Entry 8SQK (electron microscopy, 3.01 A resolution); this record covers chains A and D of the 8 polymer chains in the assembly.

Chain A:
Name: RNA-directed RNA polymerase nsp12
From: Severe acute respiratory syndrome coronavirus 2
Notes: EC 2.7.7.48
UniProt: P0DTD1 (R1AB_SARS2); residues 1-929 here correspond to UniProt positions 4393-5321 (UniProt number = residue number + 4392)
Chain sequence (929 residues; row label = number of the first residue in the row):
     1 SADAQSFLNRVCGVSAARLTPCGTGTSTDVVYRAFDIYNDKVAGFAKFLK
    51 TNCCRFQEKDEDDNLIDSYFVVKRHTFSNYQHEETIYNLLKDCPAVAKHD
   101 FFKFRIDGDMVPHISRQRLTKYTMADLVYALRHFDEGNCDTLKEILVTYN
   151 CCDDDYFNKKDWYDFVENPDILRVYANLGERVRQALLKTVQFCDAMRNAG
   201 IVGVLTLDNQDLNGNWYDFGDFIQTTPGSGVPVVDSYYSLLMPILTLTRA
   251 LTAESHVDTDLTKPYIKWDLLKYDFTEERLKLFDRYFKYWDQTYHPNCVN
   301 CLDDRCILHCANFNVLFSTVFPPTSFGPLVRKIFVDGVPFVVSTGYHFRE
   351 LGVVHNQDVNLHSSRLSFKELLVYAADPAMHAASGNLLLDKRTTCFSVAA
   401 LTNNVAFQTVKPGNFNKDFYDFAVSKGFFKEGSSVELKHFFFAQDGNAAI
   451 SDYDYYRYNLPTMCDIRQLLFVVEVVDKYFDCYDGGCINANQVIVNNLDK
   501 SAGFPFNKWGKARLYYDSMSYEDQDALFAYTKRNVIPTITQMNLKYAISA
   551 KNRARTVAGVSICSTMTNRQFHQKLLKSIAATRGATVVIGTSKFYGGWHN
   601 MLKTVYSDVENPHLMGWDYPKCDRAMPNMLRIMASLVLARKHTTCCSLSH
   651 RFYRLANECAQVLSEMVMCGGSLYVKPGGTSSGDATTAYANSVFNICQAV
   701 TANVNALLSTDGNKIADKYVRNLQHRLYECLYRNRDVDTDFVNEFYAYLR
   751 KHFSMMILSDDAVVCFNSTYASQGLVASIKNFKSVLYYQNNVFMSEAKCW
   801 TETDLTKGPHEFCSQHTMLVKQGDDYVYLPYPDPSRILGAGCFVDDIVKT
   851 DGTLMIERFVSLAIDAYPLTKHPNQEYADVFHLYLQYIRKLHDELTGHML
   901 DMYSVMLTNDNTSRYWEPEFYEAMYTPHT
Ion coordination: Mg2+: Asn-209, Asp-218 (together with RNA-nsp9) (shared with 1 residue of chain O); Zn2+ site 1: His-295, Cys-301, Cys-306, Cys-310; Zn2+ site 2: Cys-487, His-642, Cys-645, Cys-646
Small-molecule neighbours:
  - RNA-nsp9 (VSN; 5'-O-[(R)-hydroxy(thiophosphonooxy)phosphoryl]guanosine), molecule 1: Val-31, Arg-33, Phe-35, Lys-50, Cys-53, Arg-55, Tyr-69, Val-71, Lys-73, Arg-116, Leu-119, Thr-120, Lys-121, Tyr-122, Thr-123, Asp-208, Asn-209, Asp-211, Tyr-217, Asp-218
  - RNA-nsp9 (VSN), molecule 2: Lys-545, Arg-555, Cys-622, Asp-623, Thr-680, Ser-682, Thr-687, Asn-691, Ser-759, Asp-760
Swiss-Prot annotation at these positions:
  - region: Lys-545 to Arg-555 (Interaction with RMP Remdesivir), Thr-582 to Pro-620 (RdRp Palm N-ter)
  - active site: Ser-759, Asp-760, Asp-761
  - binding site (Mn(2+)): Asn-209, Asp-218
  - binding site (Zn(2+)): His-295, Cys-301, Cys-306, Cys-310, Cys-487, His-642, Cys-645, Cys-646
Reported in the primary citation:
  - catalytic residues: Lys-50, Lys-73 (proposed by the authors, not directly observed)
  - binding site for SARS-CoV-2 5' UTR: Asp-711, Asn-713
  - Mg2+ coordination: Asn-209, Asp-218

Chain D:
Name: Non-structural protein 8
From: Severe acute respiratory syndrome coronavirus 2
UniProt: P0DTD1 (R1AB_SARS2); residues 1-198 here correspond to UniProt positions 3943-4140 (UniProt number = residue number + 3942)
Chain sequence (198 residues; numbered 1 to 198; the number before each row is that of its first residue):
     1 AIASEFSSLPSYAAFATAQEAYEQAVANGDSEVVLKKLKKSLNVAKSEFD
    51 RDAAMQRKLEKMADQAMTQMYKQARSEDKRAKVTSAMQTMLFTMLRKLDN
   101 DALNNIINNARDGCVPLNIIPLTTAAKLMVVIPDYNTYKNTCDGTTFTYA
   151 SALWEIQQVVDADSKIVQLSEISMDNSPNLAWPLIVTALRANSAVKLQ
Not modelled in the structure: 1-6, 192-198
Swiss-Prot annotation at these positions:
  - site: Gln-198 (Cleavage)

Chain A / chain D interface:
Residue-residue contacts (28; chain A residue first):
  Phe-415(A) with Met-94(D), hydrophobic
  Lys-417(A) with Met-90(D); Met-94(D)
  Ile-847(A) with Lys-79(D); Val-83(D), hydrophobic
  Val-848(A) with Ser-76(D); Arg-80(D)
  Thr-850(A) with Lys-79(D), hydrogen bond
  Asp-851(A) with Arg-75(D), salt bridge
  Thr-853(A) with Tyr-71(D), hydrogen bond; Lys-72(D)
  Leu-854(A) with Tyr-71(D), hydrophobic; Lys-72(D); Arg-75(D); Ser-76(D)
  Leu-895(A) with Tyr-71(D), hydrophobic
  His-898(A) with Tyr-71(D); Arg-75(D), hydrogen bond
  Met-899(A) with Met-67(D); Thr-68(D); Tyr-71(D), hydrophobic
  Met-902(A) with Tyr-71(D), hydrophobic
  Tyr-903(A) with Met-67(D), hydrophobic; Met-70(D); Tyr-71(D), hydrogen bond (side chain-backbone)
  Val-905(A) with Asp-64(D)
  Thr-908(A) with Asp-64(D)
  Asn-909(A) with Asp-64(D), hydrogen bond
Also at the interface, not in a pair above, chain A (18 interface residues in all): Asn-414, Leu-907
Also at the interface, not in a pair above, chain D (14 interface residues in all): Met-87

Overview:
18 residues of chain A and 14 residues of chain D are in contact, with 5 hydrogen bonds and 1 salt bridge.
Polar pairs include Asp-851(A)/Arg-75(D), Thr-850(A)/Lys-79(D) and Thr-853(A)/Tyr-71(D). Bound to chain A:
RNA-nsp9. From the paper: catalytic residues Lys-50(A) and Lys-73(A); a binding site for SARS-CoV-2 5' UTR at
Asp-711(A) and Asn-713(A).
Chain A is RNA-directed RNA polymerase nsp12 and chain D is Non-structural protein 8, both from Severe acute
respiratory syndrome coronavirus 2; the structure, SARS-CoV-2 replication-transcription complex bound to
RNA-nsp9 and GDP-betaS, as a pre-catalytic deRNAylation/mRNA capping intermediate, was determined by electron
microscopy together with 8SQ9 and 8SQJ from the same study.
